PDB entry 3G6P | X-ray diffraction, 1.99 A resolution | chains C and A of the 4 polymer chains in the assembly

[Chain C]
Molecule: 18-nt DNA strand
Sequence (18 nucleotides; each row starts with the number of its first residue):
     1 CCAGAACACC CTGTTCTG

[Chain A]
Molecule: Glucocorticoid receptor
From: Rattus norvegicus
UniProtKB: P06536 (GCR_RAT); numbering as in UniProt (aligned over 440-525)
Amino-acid sequence (90 residues; each row starts with the number of its first residue):
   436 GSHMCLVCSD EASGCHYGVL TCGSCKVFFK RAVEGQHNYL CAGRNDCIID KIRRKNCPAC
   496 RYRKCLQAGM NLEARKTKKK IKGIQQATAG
Not modelled in the structure: 436, 511-525
Sequence notes: expression tag (436-439)
Metal / ion sites: Zn2+ site 1: Cys440, Cys443, Cys457, Cys460; Zn2+ site 2: Cys476, Cys482, Cys492, Cys495
Reported in the primary citation:
  - binding site for the 18-nt DNA strand (chain C): Arg510
  - mutagenesis - R510A, K514A: decreased binding to DNA
  - mutagenesis - K514A: unchanged signaling
  - mutagenesis - H472A, R510A: increased signaling
  - mutagenesis - H472R: decreased signaling
  - mutagenesis - G470A, N473A: decreased signaling in response to Pal
  - mutagenesis - G470A: decreased signaling in response to Tat

[How chain C and chain A interact]
Pairs across the interface (14; chain C residue first):
  DC2(C) - Ser448(A)  phosphate contact
  DC2(C) - Gly449(A)  phosphate contact
  DC2(C) - Cys450(A)  hydrogen bond to the phosphate
  DC2(C) - His451(A)  sugar contact
  DC2(C) - Arg510(A)  base contact
  DA3(C) - Cys450(A)  phosphate contact
  DA3(C) - His451(A)  salt bridge to the phosphate
  DA3(C) - Tyr452(A)  hydrogen bond to the phosphate
  DA3(C) - Lys461(A)  phosphate contact
  DA3(C) - Arg510(A)  hydrogen bond to the sugar
  DG4(C) - Tyr452(A)  hydrogen bond to the phosphate
  DG4(C) - Lys461(A)  hydrogen bond to the base
  DG4(C) - Lys465(A)  phosphate contact
  DA6(C) - Arg466(A)  base contact
Also at the interface, not in a pair above, chain C (7 interface residues in all): DA5, DC7, DC11
Also at the interface, not in a pair above, chain A (11 interface residues in all): Val462, Lys490

[Summary]
7 residues of chain C face 11 of chain A across their interface; the contacts include 5 hydrogen bonds and 1
salt bridge. Among the polar pairs are DG4(C)-Lys461(A), DA3(C)-Arg510(A) and DC2(C)-Cys450(A). The paper
reports a binding site for the 18-nt DNA strand (chain C) at Arg510(A); R510A and K514A of chain A reduce
binding to DNA; 6 substitutions were tested in all.
Here chain C is an 18-nt DNA strand and chain A is Glucocorticoid receptor (Rattus norvegicus). Entry 3G6P (GR
DNA binding domain:FKBP5 complex, 18bp) was determined by X-ray diffraction, deposited together with 3FYL,
3G6Q, 3G6R, 3G6T, 3G6U, 3G8U and 8 further entries.
